Entry 7TJI (electron microscopy, 2.70 A resolution); this record covers chains A and G of the 9 polymer chains in the assembly.

== Chain A ==
Molecule: Origin recognition complex subunit 1
Organism: Saccharomyces cerevisiae
UniProtKB: P54784 (ORC1_YEAST); numbering as in UniProt (aligned over 1-914)
Amino-acid sequence (917 residues; row label = number of the first residue in the row; numbers below 1 keep their minus sign (Ser-2 is residue -2)):
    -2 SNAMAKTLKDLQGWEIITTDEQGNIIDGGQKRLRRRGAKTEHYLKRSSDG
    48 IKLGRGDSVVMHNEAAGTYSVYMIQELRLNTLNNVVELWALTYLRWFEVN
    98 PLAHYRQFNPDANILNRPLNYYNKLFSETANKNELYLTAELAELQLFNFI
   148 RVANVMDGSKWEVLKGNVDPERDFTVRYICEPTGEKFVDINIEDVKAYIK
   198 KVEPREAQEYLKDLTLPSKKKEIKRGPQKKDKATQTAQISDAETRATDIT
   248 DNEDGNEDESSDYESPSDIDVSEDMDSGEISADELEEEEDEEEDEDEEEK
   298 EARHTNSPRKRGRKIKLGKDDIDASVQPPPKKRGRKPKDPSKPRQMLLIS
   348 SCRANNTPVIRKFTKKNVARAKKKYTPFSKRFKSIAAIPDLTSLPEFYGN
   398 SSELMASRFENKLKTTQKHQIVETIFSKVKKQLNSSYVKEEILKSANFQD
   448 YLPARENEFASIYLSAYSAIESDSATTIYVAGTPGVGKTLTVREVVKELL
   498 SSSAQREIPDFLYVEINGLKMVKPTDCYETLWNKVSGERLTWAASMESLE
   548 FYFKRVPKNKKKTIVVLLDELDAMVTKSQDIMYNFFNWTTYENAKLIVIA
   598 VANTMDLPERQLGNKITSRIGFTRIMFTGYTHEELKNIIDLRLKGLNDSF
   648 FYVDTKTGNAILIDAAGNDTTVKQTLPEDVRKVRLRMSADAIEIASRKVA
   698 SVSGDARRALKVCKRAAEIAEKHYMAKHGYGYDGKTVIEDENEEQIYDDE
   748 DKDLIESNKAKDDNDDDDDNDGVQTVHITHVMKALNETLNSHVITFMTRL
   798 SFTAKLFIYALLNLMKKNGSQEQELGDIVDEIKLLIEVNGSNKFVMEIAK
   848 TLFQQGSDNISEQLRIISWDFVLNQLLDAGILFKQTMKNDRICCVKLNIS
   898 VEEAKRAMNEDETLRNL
Unresolved in the structure: -2 to 355, 398-403, 434-448, 661-675, 731-768
Construct notes: expression tag (-2 to 0)
Curated features (UniProtKB/Swiss-Prot):
  - binding site (ATP): Val435, Gly479 to Leu487, Glu567, Asn600, Arg704, Gly726 to Thr733
  - binding site (Mg(2+)): Asp566, Glu567
  - modified residue: Ser237 (Phosphoserine)
Ion coordination: Mg2+: Thr486 (together with ATP)
Small-molecule neighbours: ATP (adenosine-5'-triphosphate): Asn431, Ser432, Leu449, Pro450, Arg452, Thr480, Pro481, Gly482, Val483, Gly484, Lys485, Thr486, Leu487, Glu567, Tyr627, Ile635, Arg639, Ala703, Arg704, Leu707
What the authors report for this chain:
  - catalytic residues: Asn600 (citing earlier work)

== Chain G ==
Molecule: DNA, 84 bp ARS1
Sequence (84 nucleotides; each row starts with the number of its first residue):
     1 ATCTTTACATCTTGTTATTTTACAGATTTTATGTTTAGATCTTTTATGCT
    51 TGCTTTTCAAAAGGCCTGCAGGCAAGTGCACAAA
Unresolved in the structure: 1-20, 62-84

== Interface between chain A and chain G ==
Contacting residue pairs (15; chain A residue first):
  Phe360(A) - DG33(G)  base contact
  Phe360(A) - DT34(G)  sugar contact
  Lys362(A) - DA31(G)  base contact
  Lys362(A) - DT32(G)  hydrogen bond to the base
  Arg367(A) - DT29(G)  hydrogen bond to the base
  Arg367(A) - DT30(G)  hydrogen bond to the base
  Arg367(A) - DA31(G)  sugar contact
  Tyr372(A) - DT29(G)  hydrogen bond to the base
  Tyr372(A) - DT30(G)  sugar contact
  Lys520(A) - DA31(G)  phosphate contact
  Lys520(A) - DT32(G)  salt bridge to the phosphate
  Glu526(A) - DA31(G)  phosphate contact
  Thr538(A) - DT30(G)  phosphate contact
  Thr538(A) - DA31(G)  phosphate contact
  Trp539(A) - DA31(G)  hydrogen bond to the phosphate

== Summary ==
Chain A and chain G form an interface of 8 and 6 residues respectively, with 5 hydrogen bonds and 1 salt
bridge. Polar contacts include Lys362(A)-DT32(G), Arg367(A)-DT29(G) and Arg367(A)-DT30(G). Bound to chain A:
ATP. Curated annotation (UniProt) lists 21 ATP-binding residues and Mg2+-binding residues Asp566(A) and
Glu567(A) on chain A. The paper reports the catalytic residue Asn600(A).
Chain A is Origin recognition complex subunit 1 (Saccharomyces cerevisiae) and chain G is DNA, 84 bp ARS1; the
structure, S. cerevisiae ORC bound to 84 bp ARS1 DNA and Cdc6 (state 2) with flexible Orc6 ..., was determined
by electron microscopy together with 7TJF, 7TJH, 7TJJ and 7TJK from the same study.
